Entry 1LP9 (X-ray diffraction, 2.00 A resolution); this record covers chains C and F of the 5 polymer chains in the assembly.

Chain C:
Name: self-peptide P1049
Amino-acid sequence (9 residues; numbered 1 to 9; the number before each row is that of its first residue):
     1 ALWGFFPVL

Chain F:
Name: T-cell Receptor beta chain
Organism: Mus musculus
Amino-acid sequence (238 residues; row label = number of the first residue in the row; note: 9 numbers in that range are skipped by the numbering (no residue carries them; nothing is unmodelled there); numbering starts at 0):
     0 MEAAVTQSPRSKVAVTGGKVTLSCHQTNNHDYMYWYRQDTGHGLRLIHYS
    50 YVADSTEKGDIPD
    64 GYKASRPSQENFSLILELASLSQTAVYFCASSDWVSY
   105 EQYFGPGTRLTV
  116A L
   117 EDLRNVTPPKVSLFEPSKAEIANKQKATLVCLARGFFPDHVELSWWVNGK
   167 EVHSGVSTDPQAYKES
   186 NY
   189 SYALSSRLRVSATFWHNPRNHFRCQVQFHGLSEEDKWPEGSPKPVTQNIS
   239 AEAWGRA
Disordered / not traced: 0
Disulfide bonds: Cys23-Cys92, Cys147-Cys212

Interface between chain C and chain F:
Pairs across the interface - 6 pairs, chain C then chain F:
  Phe5(C) - Trp97(F)
  Phe5(C) - Ser99(F)
  Phe6(C) - Tyr31(F)
  Phe6(C) - Trp97(F)
  Pro7(C) - Trp97(F)  hydrophobic
  Val8(C) - Trp97(F)
Also at the interface, not in a pair above, chain F (4 interface residues in all): Val98

Summary:
The chain C/chain F interface involves 4 residues from each chain.
Here chain C is self-peptide P1049 and chain F is T-cell Receptor beta chain (Mus musculus). Entry 1LP9
(Xenoreactive complex AHIII 12.2 TCR bound to p1049/HLA-A2.1) was determined by X-ray diffraction.
